PDB entry 2VQF | X-ray diffraction, 2.90 A resolution | chains A and K of the 23 polymer chains in the assembly

Chain A:
Molecule: 16S RRNA
Organism: Thermus thermophilus
Sequence (1522 nucleotides; numbered 0 to 1544 plus 19 insertion-coded residues; 42 numbers in that range are skipped by the numbering (no residue carries them; nothing is unmodelled there); the number before each row is that of its first residue; a row labelled like 190A-190L holds insertion residues (190A, then the next letters in order); numbering starts at 0):
     0 UUUGUUGGAG AGUUUGAUCC UGGCUCAGGG UGAACGCUGG CGGCGUGCCU AAGACAUGCA
    60 AGUCGUGCGG G
    73 CCGCGGGGUU UU
    88 ACUCCG
    95 UGGUC
   101 AGCGGCGGAC GGGUGAGUAA CGCGUGGGU
  129A G
   130 ACCUACCCGG AAGAGGGGGA CAACCCGGGG AAACUCGGGC UAAUCCCCCA UGUGGACCCG
   190 C
190A-190L CCCUUGGGGUGU
   191 GUCCAAAGGG CUUU
   216 GCCCGCUUCC GGAUGGGCCC GCGUCCCAUC AGCUAGUUGG UGGGGUAAUG GCCCACCAAG
   276 GCGACGACGG GUAGCCGGUC UGAGAGGAUG GCCGGCCACA GGGGCACUGA GACACGGGCC
   336 CCACUCCUAC GGGAGGCAGC AGUUAGGAAU CUUCCGCAAU GGGCGCAAGC CUGACGGAGC
   396 GACGCCGCUU GGAGGAAGAA GCCCUUCGGG GUGUAAACUC CUGAA
   442 CCCGGGACGA AACCCCCGAC GA
   474 GGGGACUGAC GGUACCGGG
   494 GUAAUAGCGC CGGCCAACUC CGUGCCAGCA GCCGCGGUAA UACGGAGGGC GCGAGCGUUA
   554 CCCGGAUUCA CUGGGCGUAA AGGGCGUGUA GGCGGCCUGG GGCGUCCCAU GUGAAAGACC
   614 ACGGCUCAAC CGUGGGGGAG CGUGGGAUAC GCUCAGGCUA GACGGUGGGA GAGGGUGGUG
   674 GAAUUCCCGG AGUAGCGGUG AAAUGCGCAG AUACCGGGAG GAACGCCGAU GGCGAAGGCA
   734 GCCACCUGGU CCACCCGUGA CGCUGAGGCG CGAAAGCGUG GGGAGCAAAC CGGAUUAGAU
   794 ACCCGGGUAG UCCACGCCCU AAACGAUGCG CGCUAGGUCU CUGGGUCU
   848 CCUGGGGGCC GAAGCUAACG CGUUAAGCGC GCCGCCUGGG GAGUACGGCC GCAAGGCUGA
   908 AACUCAAAGG AAUUGACGGG GGCCCGCACA AGCGGUGGAG CAUGUGGUUU AAUUCGAAGC
   968 AACGCGAAGA ACCUUACCAG GCCUUGACAU GCUAGG
 1003A G
  1004 AACCCGGGUG AAAGCCUGGG GUGCCCC
1030A-1030D GCGA
  1031 GGGGAGCCCU AGCACAGGUG CUGCAUGGCC GUCGUCAGCU CGUGCCGUGA GGUGUUGGGU
  1091 UAAGUCCCGC AACGAGCGCA ACCCCCGCCG UUAGUUGCCA GCGGUUCGGC CGGGCACUCU
  1151 AACGGGACUG CCCGCGAAA
  1171 GCGGGAGGAA GGAGGGGACG ACGUCUGGUC AGCAUGGCCC UUACGGCCUG GGCGACACAC
  1231 GUGCUACAAU GCCCACUACA AAGCGAUGCC ACCCGGCAAC GGGGAGCUAA UCGCAAAAAG
  1291 GUGGGCCCAG UUCGGAUUGG GGUCUGCAAC CCGACCCCAU GAAGCCGGAA UCGCUAGUAA
  1351 UCGCGGAUCA G
 1361A C
  1362 CAUGCCGCGG UGAAUACGUU CCCGGGCCUU GUACACACCG CCCGUCACGC CAUGGGAGCG
  1422 GGCUCUACCC GAAGUCGCCG GG
  1446 AGCCUACGGG
  1459 CAGGCGCCGA GGGUAGGGCC CGUGACUGGG GCGAAGUCGU AACAAGGUAG CUGUACCGGA
  1519 AGGUGCGGCU GGAUCACCUC CUUUCU
Unresolved in the structure: 0-4, 1535-1538
Bound ions: K+ site 1 near G9 (its only coordinating residue here); Mg2+ site 1: U12, G22; K+ site 2 near U14 (its only coordinating residue here); Mg2+ site 2: C18, C19; Mg2+ site 3 near G21 (its only coordinating residue here); Mg2+ site 4 near C48 (its only coordinating residue here); Mg2+ site 5: C48, G115; Mg2+ site 6 near A53 (its only coordinating residue here); Mg2+ site 7: C58, U387; K+ site 3: G66, C381; Mg2+ site 8 near C106 (its only coordinating residue here); Mg2+ site 9: A109, G331; 122 more Mg2+ sites not listed; 57 more K+ sites not listed
Ligand contacts: paromomycin (PAR): G1405, U1406, C1407, A1408, C1409, G1489, C1490, G1491, A1492, A1493, G1494, U1495, C1496

Chain K:
Molecule: 30S ribosomal protein S11
Organism: Thermus thermophilus
UniProt: P80376 (RS11_THET8); residues 1-129 here = UniProt positions 1-129
Sequence (129 residues; each row starts with the number of its first residue):
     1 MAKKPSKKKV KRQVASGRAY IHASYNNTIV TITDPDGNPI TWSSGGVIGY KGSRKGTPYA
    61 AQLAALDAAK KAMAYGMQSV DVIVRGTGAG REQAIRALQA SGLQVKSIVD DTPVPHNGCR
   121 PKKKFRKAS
Unresolved in the structure: 1-10
Bound ions: Mg2+: Asn26 (shared with G691(A) of chain A)

Interface between chain A and chain K:
Contacting residue pairs - 80 pairs, chain A then chain K:
  G674(A) with His116(K), base contact
  A675(A) with Val114(K), hydrogen bond to the sugar; Pro115(K), base contact; His116(K), hydrogen bond to the base
  A676(A) with Pro113(K), sugar contact; Pro115(K), sugar contact; Cys119(K), base contact
  U677(A) with Cys119(K), hydrogen bond to the base
  G683(A) with Asn38(K), base contact; Pro39(K), base contact
  A684(A) with Asn38(K), sugar contact; Pro39(K), hydrogen bond to the sugar
  G685(A) with Pro39(K), sugar contact; Ile40(K), phosphate contact; Trp42(K), sugar contact
  U686(A) with Trp42(K), hydrogen bond to the sugar; Tyr75(K), phosphate contact
  A687(A) with Trp42(K), sugar contact; Lys71(K), salt bridge to the phosphate
  G688(A) with Trp42(K), sugar contact; Ser44(K), hydrogen bond to the phosphate; Gly46(K), sugar contact; Val47(K), sugar contact; Lys51(K), salt bridge to the phosphate
  C689(A) with Asn27(K), hydrogen bond to the phosphate; Ser44(K), hydrogen bond to the phosphate; Gly46(K), hydrogen bond to the phosphate; Lys55(K), salt bridge to the phosphate
  G690(A) with Asn27(K), hydrogen bond to the phosphate; Lys55(K), hydrogen bond to the base
  G691(A) with Ser24(K), phosphate contact; Asn26(K), hydrogen bond to the phosphate; Lys51(K), base contact; Gly52(K), base contact; Lys55(K), hydrogen bond to the base
  U692(A) with Asn26(K), hydrogen bond to the phosphate; Gly52(K), base contact; Ser53(K), base contact; Lys124(K), salt bridge to the phosphate
  A694(A) with Ser53(K), hydrogen bond to the phosphate
  A695(A) with Gly52(K), phosphate contact; Ser53(K), hydrogen bond to the phosphate
  A704(A) with Trp42(K), base contact
  A706(A) with Ile29(K), sugar contact; Thr31(K), hydrogen bond to the sugar; Pro39(K), base contact
  C707(A) with Tyr20(K), phosphate contact; Thr31(K), sugar contact; Gly37(K), hydrogen bond to the sugar; Pro39(K), base contact; Arg85(K), salt bridge to the phosphate
  C708(A) with Arg18(K), sugar contact; Tyr20(K), sugar contact; Asp36(K), hydrogen bond to the sugar; Gly37(K), sugar contact; Arg85(K), salt bridge to the phosphate
  G714(A) with Cys119(K), base contact
  A715(A) with Gly118(K), base contact
  A716(A) with Asn117(K), hydrogen bond to the sugar; Gly118(K), base contact
  C717(A) with His116(K), sugar contact; Asn117(K), sugar contact
  G718(A) with Pro115(K), sugar contact; His116(K), stacking on the base; Asn117(K), sugar contact
  A777(A) with Cys119(K), base contact
  G778(A) with Cys119(K), sugar contact; Arg120(K), hydrogen bond to the sugar
  C779(A) with Arg120(K), sugar contact; Pro121(K), sugar contact; Lys122(K), phosphate contact; Lys123(K), phosphate contact
  A780(A) with Lys122(K), phosphate contact; Lys123(K), hydrogen bond to the phosphate
  C796(A) with Lys123(K), salt bridge to the phosphate
  C797(A) with Lys124(K), phosphate contact
  G798(A) with Lys122(K), salt bridge to the phosphate
  G1523(A) with Lys123(K), salt bridge to the phosphate
  C1524(A) with Arg120(K), salt bridge to the phosphate
  G1525(A) with Arg120(K), salt bridge to the phosphate
Interface residues without a listed pair, chain A (38 interface residues in all): U705, G799, U1522
Interface residues without a listed pair, chain K (39 interface residues in all): His22, Thr33, Gly45, Arg126

Overview:
Chain A and chain K form an interface of 38 and 39 residues respectively, with 22 hydrogen bonds, 11 salt
bridges and 1 aromatic stacking contact. Among the polar pairs are A675(A)-His116(K), U677(A)-Cys119(K) and
G690(A)-Lys55(K). Chain A binds paromomycin.
Here chain A is 16S RRNA and chain K is 30S ribosomal protein S11, both from Thermus thermophilus. Entry 2VQF
(Modified uridines with C5-methylene substituents at the first position of the tRNA anticodon stabilize U-G
wobble ...) was determined by X-ray diffraction together with 2VQE from the same study.
